Entry 8ATV (electron microscopy, 3.39 A resolution); this record covers chains B and T of the 5 polymer chains in the assembly.

Chain B:
Name: Mitochondrial transcription factor 1
From: Saccharomyces cerevisiae S288C
Notes: EC 2.1.1.-
UniProt: P14908 (MTF1_YEAST); residue numbers follow UniProt; this construct covers 2-341
Chain sequence (354 residues; row label = number of the first residue in the row; numbers below 1 keep their minus sign (Met-12 is residue -12)):
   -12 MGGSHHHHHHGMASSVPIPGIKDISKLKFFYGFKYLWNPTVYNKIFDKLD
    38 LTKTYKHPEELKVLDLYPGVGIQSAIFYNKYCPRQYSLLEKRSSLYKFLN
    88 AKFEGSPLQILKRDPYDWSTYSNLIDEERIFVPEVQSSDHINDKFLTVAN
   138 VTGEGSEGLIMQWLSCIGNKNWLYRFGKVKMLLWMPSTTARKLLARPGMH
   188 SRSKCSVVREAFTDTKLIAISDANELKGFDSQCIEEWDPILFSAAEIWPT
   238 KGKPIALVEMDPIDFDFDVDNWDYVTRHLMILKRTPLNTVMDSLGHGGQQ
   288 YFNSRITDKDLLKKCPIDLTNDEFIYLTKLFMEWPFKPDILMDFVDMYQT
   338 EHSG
Not modelled in the structure: -12 to 1, 336-341
Construct notes: initiating methionine (-12); expression tag (-11 to 1)
Curated features (UniProtKB/Swiss-Prot):
  - binding site (S-adenosyl-L-methionine): Leu23, Glu77, Asp101, Asn137
From the paper describing this entry:
  - binding site for the 36-nt DNA strand: Phe16, Tyr18, Asp101, Tyr103
  - mutagenesis - F16A/Y18A, D101A (approximately 30%), Y103A (about 100-fold): decreased catalytic activity

Chain T:
Molecule: 36-nt DNA strand
Sequence (36 nucleotides; numbered 8 to 43; the number before each row is that of its first residue):
     8 GCATTATGCATTTCCGACAATATCAATACTTATTCG
Not modelled in the structure: 8-9, 37-43

How chain B and chain T interact:
Contacting residue pairs - 10 pairs, chain B then chain T:
  His187(B) - DA32(T)  salt bridge to the phosphate
  Ile268(B) - DA29(T)  phosphate contact
  Leu269(B) - DA29(T)  sugar contact
  Leu269(B) - DT30(T)  phosphate contact
  Lys270(B) - DT30(T)  hydrogen bond to the phosphate
  Lys270(B) - DC31(T)  salt bridge to the phosphate
  Arg271(B) - DT30(T)  hydrogen bond to the phosphate
  Arg271(B) - DC31(T)  salt bridge to the phosphate
  Thr272(B) - DT30(T)  phosphate contact
  Met334(B) - DA26(T)  base contact

Overview:
Chain B and chain T form an interface of 7 and 5 residues respectively, with 2 hydrogen bonds and 3 salt
bridges. Polar contacts include Lys270(B)-DT30(T), Arg271(B)-DT30(T) and His187(B)-DA32(T). The paper reports
a binding site for the 36-nt DNA strand at Phe16(B), Tyr18(B) and Asp101(B) among others; F16A/Y18A, D101A and
Y103A of chain B reduce catalytic activity.
Here chain B is Mitochondrial transcription factor 1 (Saccharomyces cerevisiae S288C) and chain T is a 36-nt
DNA strand. Entry 8ATV (Cryo-EM structure of yeast mitochondrial RNA polymerase transcription initiation
complex with 5-mer RNA, pppGpGpApApA (IC5)) was determined by electron microscopy together with 8AP1, 8ATT,
8ATW, 8C5S, 8C5U and 8Q63 from the same study.
